6XNZ - chains A and L of the 10 polymer chains in the assembly; structure by electron microscopy, 3.80 A resolution.

# Chain A
Protein: V(D)J recombination-activating protein 1
From: Mus musculus
Notes: EC 3.1.-.-, 2.3.2.27
UniProt: P15919 (RAG1_MOUSE); residues 261-1008 here = UniProt positions 261-1008
Sequence (750 residues; each row starts with the number of its first residue):
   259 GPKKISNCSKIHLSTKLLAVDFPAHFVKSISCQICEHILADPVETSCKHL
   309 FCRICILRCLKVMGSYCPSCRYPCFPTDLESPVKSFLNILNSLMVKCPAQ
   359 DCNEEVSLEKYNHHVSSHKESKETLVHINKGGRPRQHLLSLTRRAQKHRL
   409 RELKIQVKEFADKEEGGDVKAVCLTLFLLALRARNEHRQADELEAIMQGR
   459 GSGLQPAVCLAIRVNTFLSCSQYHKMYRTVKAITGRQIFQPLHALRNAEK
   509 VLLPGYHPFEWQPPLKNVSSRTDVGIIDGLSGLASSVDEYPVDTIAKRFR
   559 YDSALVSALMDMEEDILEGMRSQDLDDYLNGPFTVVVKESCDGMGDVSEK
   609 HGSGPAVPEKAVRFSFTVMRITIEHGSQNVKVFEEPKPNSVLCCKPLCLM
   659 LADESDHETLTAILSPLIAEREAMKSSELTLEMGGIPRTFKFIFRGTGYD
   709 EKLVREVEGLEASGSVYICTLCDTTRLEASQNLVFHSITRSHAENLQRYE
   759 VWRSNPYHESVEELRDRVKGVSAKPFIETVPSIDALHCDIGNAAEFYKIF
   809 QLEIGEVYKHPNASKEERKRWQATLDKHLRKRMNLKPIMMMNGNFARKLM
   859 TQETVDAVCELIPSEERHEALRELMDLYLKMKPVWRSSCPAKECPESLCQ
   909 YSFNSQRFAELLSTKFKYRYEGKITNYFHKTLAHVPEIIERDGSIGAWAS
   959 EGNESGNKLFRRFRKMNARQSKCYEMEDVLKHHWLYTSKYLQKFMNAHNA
Unresolved in the structure: 259-458
Construct notes: expression tag (259-260); engineered mutation Val649 (Glu in P15919), Met848 (Arg in P15919)
Swiss-Prot annotation at these positions:
  - zinc finger: Cys290 to Arg329 (RING-type), Leu351 to Lys380 (RAG1-type)
  - DNA-binding region: Gly389 to Gln456 (NBD)
  - binding site (Zn(2+)): Cys266, His270, Cys290, Cys293, His295, Cys305, His307, Cys310, Cys313, Cys325, Cys328, Cys355, Cys360, His372, His376
  - binding site (a divalent metal cation): Asp600, Asp708, Glu962
  - site: Trp893 (Essential for DNA hairpin formation, participates in base-stacking interactions near the cleavage site)
  - mutagenesis: His307 (H307A: Displays lower E3 ligase activity and affects the joining step of V(D)J recombination), Cys325 (C325G: Loss of E3 ligase activity and affects the joining step of V(D)J recombination), Arg391 (R391A: Defects in converting nicked products to hairpins; R391L: Impairs DNA-binding and hairpin formation while maintaining some nicking activity), Arg393 (R393A: Impairs DNA-binding and hairpin formation while maintaining some nicking activity), Arg401 (R401A: Allows robust hairpin activity), Arg402 (R402A: Defects in converting nicked products to hairpins), Lys405 (K405A: Reduced hairpin activity), His406 (H406A: Allows robust hairpin activity), Arg407 (R407A: Impairs DNA-binding and reduces hairpin formation without affecting nicking activity), Asn443 (N443A: Impairs DNA-binding; when associated with A-445), His445 (H445A: Impairs DNA-binding; when associated with A-443), Asp546 (D546A: Loss of DNA-binding), 22 further mutagenesis entries in UniProt
Ion coordination: Zn2+: Cys727, Cys730, His937, His942
What the authors report for this chain:
  - binding site for Target DNA top strand: Asp600, Asp708, Met848
  - conformationally variable residues (side-chain flip): Met848
  - mutagenesis - E649V/R848M: increased catalytic activity on disintegration

# Chain L
Molecule: 23RSS non-integration strand
Sequence (45 nucleotides; each row starts with the number of its first residue):
    17 CACAGTGGTAGTAGGCTGTTGTCTGGCTGTACAAAAACCTCGACC
Unresolved in the structure: 29-61

# Chain A / chain L interface
Pairs across the interface (20; chain A residue first):
  Asn473(A) - DG21(L)  phosphate contact
  Phe475(A) - DG21(L)  phosphate contact
  Lys645(A) - DC19(L)  phosphate contact
  Lys645(A) - DA20(L)  phosphate contact
  Asn647(A) - DA18(L)  phosphate contact
  Asn647(A) - DC19(L)  sugar contact
  Ser648(A) - DC19(L)  phosphate contact
  Ser648(A) - DA20(L)  hydrogen bond to the phosphate
  Val649(A) - DA20(L)  sugar contact
  Leu650(A) - DA20(L)  sugar contact
  Gly851(A) - DA18(L)  base contact
  Asn852(A) - DA18(L)  base contact
  Arg855(A) - DA18(L)  salt bridge to the phosphate
  Pro891(A) - DC17(L)  phosphate contact
  Arg894(A) - DC17(L)  sugar contact
  Arg894(A) - DA18(L)  salt bridge to the phosphate
  Ser895(A) - DC17(L)  sugar contact
  Glu901(A) - DC17(L)  phosphate contact
  Glu959(A) - DA18(L)  base contact
  Tyr994(A) - DA20(L)  phosphate contact
Also at the interface, not in a pair above, chain A (19 interface residues in all): Pro646, Ser963, Arg970
Also at the interface, not in a pair above, chain L (6 interface residues in all): DT22

# In short
Chain A and chain L form an interface of 19 and 6 residues respectively, with 1 hydrogen bond and 2 salt
bridges. Polar pairs include Ser648(A)-DA20(L), Arg855(A)-DA18(L) and Arg894(A)-DA18(L). The paper reports a
binding site for Target DNA top strand at Asp600(A), Asp708(A) and Met848(A); E649V/R848M of chain A increase
catalytic activity on disintegration.
Here chain A is V(D)J recombination-activating protein 1 (Mus musculus) and chain L is 23RSS non-integration
strand. Entry 6XNZ (Structure of RAG1 (R848M/E649V)-RAG2-DNA Target Capture Complex) was determined by
electron microscopy together with 6XNX and 6XNY from the same study.
